Entry 6Z32 (X-ray diffraction, 3.47 A resolution); this record covers chain A.

[Chain A]
Name: Cation-independent mannose-6-phosphate receptor
Organism: Homo sapiens
UniProtKB: P11717 (MPRI_HUMAN); numbering as in UniProt (aligned over 927-1649)
Chain sequence (737 residues; each row starts with the number of its first residue):
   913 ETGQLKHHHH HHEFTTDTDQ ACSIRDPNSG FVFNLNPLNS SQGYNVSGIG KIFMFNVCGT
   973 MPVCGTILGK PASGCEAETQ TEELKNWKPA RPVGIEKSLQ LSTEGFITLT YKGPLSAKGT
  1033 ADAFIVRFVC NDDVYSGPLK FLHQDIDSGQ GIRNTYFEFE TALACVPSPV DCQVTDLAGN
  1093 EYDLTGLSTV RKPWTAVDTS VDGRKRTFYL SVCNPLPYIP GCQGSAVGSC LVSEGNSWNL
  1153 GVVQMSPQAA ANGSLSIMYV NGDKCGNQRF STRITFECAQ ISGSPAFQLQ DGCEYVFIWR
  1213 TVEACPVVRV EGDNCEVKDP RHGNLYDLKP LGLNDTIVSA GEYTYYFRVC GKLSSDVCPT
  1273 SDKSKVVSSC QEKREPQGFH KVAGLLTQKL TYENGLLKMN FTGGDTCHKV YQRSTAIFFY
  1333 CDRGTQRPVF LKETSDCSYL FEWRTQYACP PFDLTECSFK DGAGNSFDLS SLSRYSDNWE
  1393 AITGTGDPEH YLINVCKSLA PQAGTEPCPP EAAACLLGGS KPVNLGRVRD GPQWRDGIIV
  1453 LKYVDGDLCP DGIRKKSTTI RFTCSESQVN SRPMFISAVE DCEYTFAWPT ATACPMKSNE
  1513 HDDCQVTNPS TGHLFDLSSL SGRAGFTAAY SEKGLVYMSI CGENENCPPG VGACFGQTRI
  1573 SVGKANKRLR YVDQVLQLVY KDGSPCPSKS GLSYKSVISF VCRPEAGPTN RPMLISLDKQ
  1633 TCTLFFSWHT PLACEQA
Not modelled in the structure: 913-933, 993-997, 1162-1165, 1430, 1509-1514, 1543-1545, 1569-1571, 1600-1604, 1647-1649
Disulfide bonds: Cys-934/Cys-970, Cys-976/Cys-987, Cys-1042/Cys-1077, Cys-1084/Cys-1125, Cys-1134/Cys-1142, Cys-1177/Cys-1205, Cys-1190/Cys-1217, Cys-1227/Cys-1262, Cys-1270/Cys-1282, Cys-1319/Cys-1349, Cys-1333/Cys-1361, Cys-1369/Cys-1408, Cys-1420/Cys-1427, Cys-1461/Cys-1494, Cys-1476/Cys-1506, Cys-1516/Cys-1553, Cys-1559/Cys-1566, Cys-1598/Cys-1634, Cys-1614/Cys-1646
Glycans and other covalent adducts: N-acetylglucosamine (NAG) linked to Asn-951; glycan linked to Asn-1312
Differences from the reference sequence: expression tag (913-926); variant Gly-1619 (Arg in P11717)
Swiss-Prot annotation at these positions:
  - glycosylation (N-linked (GlcNAc...) asparagine): Asn-951, Asn-957, Asn-1164, Asn-1246, Asn-1312
Reported in the primary citation:
  - post-translational modification sites: Asn-1312
  - binding site for alpha-D-mannopyranose: Tyr-1255, Gln-1283, His-1320, Arg-1325, Glu-1345, Tyr-1351
  - contacts within the chain: His-1234/Pro-1413, His-1234/Pro-1422
  - conformationally variable residues (domain motion): His-1234
  - specificity-determining residues: His-1320 (proposed by the authors, not directly observed)

[In short]
N-acetylglucosamine is covalently linked to Asn-951. From the paper: a binding site for alpha-D-mannopyranose
at Tyr-1255, Gln-1283 and His-1320 among others; the specificity determinant His-1320.
Chain A is Cation-independent mannose-6-phosphate receptor (Homo sapiens); the structure, Human
cation-independent mannose 6-phosphate/IGF2 receptor domains 7-11, was determined by X-ray diffraction
together with 6Z30 and 6Z31 from the same study.
